5KEJ - chains A and B; structure by X-ray diffraction, 2.35 A resolution.

Chain A (and B):
Molecule: Tau class glutathione S-transferase
Source organism: Mangifera indica
Notes: EC 2.5.1.18; chain B of this document is another copy of the same molecule, construct and numbering; everything in this record applies to it too
Amino-acid sequence (229 residues; row label = number of the first residue in the row):
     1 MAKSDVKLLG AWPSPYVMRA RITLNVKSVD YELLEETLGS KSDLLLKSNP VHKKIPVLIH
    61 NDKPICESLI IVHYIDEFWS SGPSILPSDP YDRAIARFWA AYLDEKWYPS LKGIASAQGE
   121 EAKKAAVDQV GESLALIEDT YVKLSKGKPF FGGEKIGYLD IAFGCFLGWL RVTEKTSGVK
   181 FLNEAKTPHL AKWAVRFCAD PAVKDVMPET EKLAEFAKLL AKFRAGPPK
Not modelled in the structure: 1, 224-229
Small-molecule neighbours: S-hexylglutathione (GTX): Pro13, Ser14, Pro15, Tyr16, Arg19, Lys41, Lys53, Lys54, Ile55, Pro56, Glu67, Ser68, Tyr108, Trp169, Phe216
What the authors report for this chain:
  - binding site for S-hexylglutathione: Tyr16, Lys41, Ile55, Glu67, Ser68, Tyr108, Trp169
  - self-association interface (contacts with another copy of this molecule); pairs are residue here / residue on that copy: Ile70-Phe98, Ala94-Ile70, Arg93, Arg97
  - catalytic residues: Ser14 (citing earlier work)

Interface between chain A and chain B:
Pairs across the interface (36):
  Val51(A) with Trp99(B), hydrophobic; Tyr102(B), hydrophobic
  His52(A) with Phe98(B)
  Lys54(A) with Glu105(B), salt bridge
  Lys63(A) with Tyr91(B)
  Pro64(A) with Tyr91(B), hydrogen bond (backbone-side chain)
  Ile65(A) with Ala94(B), hydrophobic
  Cys66(A) with Phe98(B), hydrophobic
  Glu67(A) with Phe98(B)
  Ile70(A) with Ala94(B); Arg97(B); Phe98(B), hydrophobic
  His73(A) with Arg97(B)
  Tyr74(A) with Pro90(B); Tyr91(B)
  Glu77(A) with Arg93(B), salt bridge; Arg97(B), salt bridge
  Pro90(A) with Tyr74(B)
  Tyr91(A) with Lys63(B); Pro64(B), hydrogen bond (side chain-backbone); Ile65(B), hydrophobic; Tyr74(B)
  Arg93(A) with Glu77(B), salt bridge
  Ala94(A) with Ile65(B), hydrophobic; Ile70(B)
  Arg97(A) with Ile70(B); His73(B); Glu77(B), salt bridge
  Phe98(A) with His52(B); Cys66(B), hydrophobic; Glu67(B); Ile70(B), hydrophobic
  Trp99(A) with Val51(B), hydrophobic
  Tyr102(A) with Val51(B), hydrophobic
  Glu105(A) with His52(B); Lys54(B), salt bridge
Also at the interface, not in a pair above, chain A (24 interface residues in all): Asn49, Lys106, Leu136
Also at the interface, not in a pair above, chain B (25 interface residues in all): Phe78, Ala101, Lys106, Leu136

In short:
24 residues of chain A and 25 residues of chain B are in contact; the contacts include 2 hydrogen bonds and 6
salt bridges. Polar contacts include Lys54(A)-Glu105(B), Glu77(A)-Arg93(B) and Glu77(A)-Arg97(B). Ligands of
chain A: S-hexylglutathione. From the paper: the catalytic residue Ser14(A); a binding site for
S-hexylglutathione at Tyr16(A), Lys41(A) and Ile55(A) among others.
Both chains are Tau class glutathione S-transferase (Mangifera indica). Entry 5KEJ (Crystallographic structure
of the Tau class glutathione S-transferase MiGSTU in complex with S-hexyl-glutathione) was determined by X-ray
diffraction together with 5G5E and 5G5F from the same study.
